PDB entry 6YVU | electron microscopy, 7.50 A resolution (low resolution: residue-level contacts below are approximate; hydrogen-bond / salt-bridge calls are withheld) | chains B and D of the 4 polymer chains in the assembly

[Chain B]
Protein: Structural maintenance of chromosomes protein 4
Organism: Saccharomyces cerevisiae (strain ATCC 204508 / S288c)
UniProtKB: Q12267 (SMC4_YEAST); numbering as in UniProt (aligned over 1-1418)
Amino-acid sequence (1418 residues; row label = number of the first residue in the row):
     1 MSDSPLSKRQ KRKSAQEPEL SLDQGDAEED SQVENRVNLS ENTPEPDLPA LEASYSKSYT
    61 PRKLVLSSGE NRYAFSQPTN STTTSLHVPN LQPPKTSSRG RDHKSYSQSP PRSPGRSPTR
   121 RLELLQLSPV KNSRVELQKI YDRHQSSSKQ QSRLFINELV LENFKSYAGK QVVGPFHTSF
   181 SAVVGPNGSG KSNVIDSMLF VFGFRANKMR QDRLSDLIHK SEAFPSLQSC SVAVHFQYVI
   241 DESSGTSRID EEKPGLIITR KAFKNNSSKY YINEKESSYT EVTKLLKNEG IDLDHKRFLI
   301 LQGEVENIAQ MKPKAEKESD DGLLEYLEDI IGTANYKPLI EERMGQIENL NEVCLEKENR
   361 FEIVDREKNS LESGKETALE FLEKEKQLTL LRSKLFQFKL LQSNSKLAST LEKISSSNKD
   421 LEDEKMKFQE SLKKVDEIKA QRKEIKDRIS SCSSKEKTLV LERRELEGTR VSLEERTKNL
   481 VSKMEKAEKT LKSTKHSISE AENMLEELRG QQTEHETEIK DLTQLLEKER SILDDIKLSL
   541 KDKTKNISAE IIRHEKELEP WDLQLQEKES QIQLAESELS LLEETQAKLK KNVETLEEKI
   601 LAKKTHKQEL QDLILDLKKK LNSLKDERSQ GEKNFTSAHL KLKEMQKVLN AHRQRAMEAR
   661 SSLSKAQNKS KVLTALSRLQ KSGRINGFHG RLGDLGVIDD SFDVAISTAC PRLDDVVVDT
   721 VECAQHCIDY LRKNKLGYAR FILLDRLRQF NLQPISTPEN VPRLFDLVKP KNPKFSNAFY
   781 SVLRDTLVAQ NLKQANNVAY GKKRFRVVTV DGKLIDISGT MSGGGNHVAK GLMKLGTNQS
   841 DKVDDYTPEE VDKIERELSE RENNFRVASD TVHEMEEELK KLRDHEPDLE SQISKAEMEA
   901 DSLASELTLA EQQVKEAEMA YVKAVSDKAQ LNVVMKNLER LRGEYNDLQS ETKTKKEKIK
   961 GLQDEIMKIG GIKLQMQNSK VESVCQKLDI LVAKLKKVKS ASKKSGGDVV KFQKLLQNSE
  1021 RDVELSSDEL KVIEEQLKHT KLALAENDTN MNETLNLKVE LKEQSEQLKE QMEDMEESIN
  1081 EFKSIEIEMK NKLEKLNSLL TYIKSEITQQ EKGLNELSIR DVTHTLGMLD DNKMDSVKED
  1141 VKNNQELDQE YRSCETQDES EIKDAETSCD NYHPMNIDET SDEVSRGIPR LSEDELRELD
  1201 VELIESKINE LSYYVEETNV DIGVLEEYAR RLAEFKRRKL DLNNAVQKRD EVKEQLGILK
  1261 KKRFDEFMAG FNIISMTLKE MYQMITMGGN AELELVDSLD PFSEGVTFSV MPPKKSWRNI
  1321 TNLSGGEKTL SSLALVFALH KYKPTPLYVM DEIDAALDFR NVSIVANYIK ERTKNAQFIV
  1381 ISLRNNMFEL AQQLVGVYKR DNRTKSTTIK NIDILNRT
Not modelled in the structure: 1-150, 836-841, 970-971, 1115-1158, 1170-1190, 1415-1418
Swiss-Prot annotation at these positions:
  - binding site (ATP): Gly185 to Ser192
  - modified residue: Ser2 (N-acetylserine), Thr43 (Phosphothreonine), Ser113 (Phosphoserine)

[Chain D]
Protein: Condensin complex subunit 1, Ycs4
Organism: Saccharomyces cerevisiae (strain ATCC 204508 / S288c)
UniProtKB: Q06156 (CND1_YEAST); numbering as in UniProt; present here: 1-910, 913-1149
Amino-acid sequence (1185 residues; row label = number of the first residue in the row; note: 11 numbers in that range are skipped by the numbering (no residue carries them; nothing is unmodelled there); a row labelled like 1149A-1149Z holds insertion residues (1149A, then the next letters in order); X marks 9 residues of unknown identity (built as UNK)):
     1 MSGFSLSEYL TKFQTTDRES YPRLQDPSRE LNVIIDQLAV SPEQIDASPD SLEALIDLCH
    61 DFPHLTPKLQ TQLSYLISSS LSNLSKDIKA NLSSNVNFTE IGGLIPQWKR HLEEYGYLIQ
   121 VLLTFLQDEL HKVSSQSTNL NRSAKNSKND SANVELFKRD CNQMENLLES ITKLLEINLS
   181 KIFQTTPEKD LFIGLFTRPL FVLLEIEPVT KVSSLKMFIQ RILAMCVKNH GQSSSIQSSL
   241 MTNLTYFLHL SVFNAELLKL LNDEYNYPQL TEDILKEIST RVFNAKDTTG PKAISNFLIK
   301 LSELSPGIML RQMNLVITLL NNSSITLRCS VVEACGNIVA ELAQDPQTME HYKQQIAVLI
   361 ELLEERFQDS NPYVRTKAIQ GCSKICDLSS KFNKSKAKFT SLAVRSLQDR SSLVRRNSVK
   421 LLSKLLLKHP FKAIHGSQLR LSEWEEYLKG SESQLNSTLK KVESQETLND TIERSLIEEE
   481 VEQDEGQCRT ELEGSFNKSA ELSRIENEVE NINATNTSVL MKLKLMIVYY KDAISFIKEI
   541 HKSIELISNL LFSKNRNEVL ESMDFLVLAD AFDIELSEFG IKKMLHLVWM KGTNDEGTSI
   601 SVHLIECYKQ LFLTAPDSCN MQEKAAHIAK NLINLSIGAS IADLASLEQL LGMMYEQKLI
   661 DQHVINILWA IYNSASKASM QKEQNVNNRD SEKGFSKEQI HGSIIILGML SLADNEIALK
   721 GLESLLNIGL GAVGLKDLTL CRYSCLALER MVPKRSTIIT KAINQELEDV AVKKLYAIII
   781 NYTKDNEYYP MCEQALSALF TISSKPDILA TDLIREKTMM TFGKPEEEDS ILSLEQSSRV
   841 VSLSQLLFIV GQVAIKTLVY LEKCEAEFKK RKIEAETRNG KVKNQGADVT NTTQDNGGDK
   901 ELEMIGGTNE
  910A D
   911 D
   913 FTDAIQFVKE NELLFGEKSI LGKFCPIVEE IVSNSSRFSD PMLQRTATLC LEKLMCLSSK
   973 YCEKSLPLLI TVMEKSPDPT IRSNAVLGLG DMAVCFNNLV DENTDYLYRR LHDENLMVQR
  1033 TCLMTVTFLI LAGQVKVKGQ LGEMAKCLDN PDQGISDMCR LFFTELASKD NAIYNGFIDI
  1093 FSNLSSDDLL GKESFKKIIK FLLTFIDKER HQKQLNEKLV GRLRKCETQK QWDDIAF
1149A-1149Z VLNNLPYKNEDVTALLEQGFKVVSAK
 1150A E
  1160 XXXXXXXXX
Not modelled in the structure: 1-4, 14-28, 38-47, 61-78, 101-102, 127-162, 179-186, 205-215, 458-516, 553-554, 590-599, 678-693, 754-764, 821-839, 874-898, 910A, 924-953, 1008-1011, 1047-1050, 1081-1087, 1149A-1149Z, 1150A
Swiss-Prot annotation at these positions:
  - modified residue (Phosphoserine): Ser464, Ser475

[How chain B and chain D interact]
Pairs across the interface (16; chain B residue first):
  Gln1283(B) with Glu1014(D)
  Asn1290(B) with Glu1014(D)
  Asp1297(B) with Ile1090(D); Gln1126(D)
  Ser1298(B) with Ile1090(D); Asp1091(D)
  Leu1299(B) with Gln1126(D); Glu1129(D); Lys1130(D)
  Asp1300(B) with Gln1126(D)
  Lys1314(B) with Cys1007(D); Val1012(D)
  Ser1316(B) with Ala1044(D); Gly1045(D)
  Trp1317(B) with Gly1045(D); Gln1046(D)
Also at the interface, not in a pair above, chain B (13 interface residues in all): Val1296, Ser1303, Met1311, Arg1360
Also at the interface, not in a pair above, chain D (14 interface residues in all): Glu901, Val1006, Gly1088

[Overview]
13 residues of chain B face 14 of chain D across their interface. From UniProt: 8 ATP-binding residues on
chain B.
Chain B is Structural maintenance of chromosomes protein 4 and chain D is Condensin complex subunit 1, Ycs4,
both from Saccharomyces cerevisiae (strain ATCC 204508 / S288c); the structure, Condensin complex from
S.cerevisiae ATP-free apo non-engaged state, was determined by electron microscopy together with 6YVD and 6YVV
from the same study.
